PDB entry 5S5N | X-ray diffraction, 2.90 A resolution | chains B and E of the 6 polymer chains in the assembly

== Chain B ==
Protein: Tubulin beta-2B chain
Organism: Bos taurus
UniProt: Q6B856 (TBB2B_BOVIN); the author numbering skips numbers that UniProt does not, so the offset changes along the chain: 1-42 = UniProt 1-42; 45-360 = UniProt 43-358; 369-455 = UniProt 359-445
Chain sequence (445 residues; row label = number of the first residue in the row; note: 10 numbers in that range are skipped by the numbering (no residue carries them; nothing is unmodelled there)):
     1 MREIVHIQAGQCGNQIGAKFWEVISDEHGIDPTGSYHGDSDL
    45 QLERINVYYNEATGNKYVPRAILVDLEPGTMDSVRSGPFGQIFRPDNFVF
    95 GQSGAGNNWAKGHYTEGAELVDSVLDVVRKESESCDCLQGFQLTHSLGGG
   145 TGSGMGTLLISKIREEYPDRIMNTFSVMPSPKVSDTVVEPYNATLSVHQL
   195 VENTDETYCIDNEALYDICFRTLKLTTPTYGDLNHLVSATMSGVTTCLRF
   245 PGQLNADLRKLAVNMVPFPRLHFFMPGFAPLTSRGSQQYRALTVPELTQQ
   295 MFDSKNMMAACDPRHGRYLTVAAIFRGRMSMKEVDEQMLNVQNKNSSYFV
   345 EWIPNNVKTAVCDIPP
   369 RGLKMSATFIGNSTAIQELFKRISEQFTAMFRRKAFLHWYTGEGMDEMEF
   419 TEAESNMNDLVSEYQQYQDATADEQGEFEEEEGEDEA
Unresolved in the structure: 276-280, 438-455
Metal / ion sites: Mg2+: Gln11 (together with GDP); Ca2+ near Glu113 (its only coordinating residue here)
Residues lining bound ligands:
  - GDP (guanosine-5'-diphosphate): Gly10, Gln11, Cys12, Gln15, Ile16, Asn101, Ser140, Gly142, Gly143, Gly144, Thr145, Gly146, Ser147, Val171, Pro173, Val177, Asp179, Glu183, Asn206, Leu209, Tyr224, Leu227, Asn228
  - N-methyl-4-sulfamoylbenzamide (W0Y): Ala99, Gly100, Asn102, Lys105, Trp407
Curated features (UniProtKB/Swiss-Prot):
  - motif: Met1 to Ile4 (MREI motif)
  - binding site (GTP): Gln11, Glu71, Ser140, Gly144, Thr145, Gly146, Asn206, Asn228
  - binding site (Mg(2+)): Glu71
  - modified residue: Ser40 (Phosphoserine), Thr57 (Phosphothreonine), Lys60 (N6-acetyllysine), Ser174 (Phosphoserine), Thr287 (Phosphothreonine), Thr292 (Phosphothreonine), Arg320 (Omega-N-methylarginine), Glu448 (5-glutamyl polyglutamate)
  - cross-link (Glycyl lysine isopeptide (Lys-Gly)): Lys60 (interchain with G-Cter in ubiquitin), Lys326 (interchain with G-Cter in ubiquitin)

== Chain E ==
Protein: Stathmin-4
Organism: Rattus norvegicus
UniProt: P63043 (STMN4_RAT); residues 5-145 here correspond to UniProt positions 49-189 (UniProt number = residue number + 44)
Chain sequence (143 residues; numbered 3 to 145; the number before each row is that of its first residue):
     3 MADMEVIELNKCTSGQSFEVILKPPSFDGVPEFNASLPRRRDPSLEEIQK
    53 KLEAAEERRKYQEAELLKHLAEKREHEREVIQKAIEENNNFIKMAKEKLA
   103 QKMESNKENREAHLAAMLERLQEKDKHAEEVRKNKELKEEASR
Unresolved in the structure: 3-5, 28-43, 144-145
Sequence notes: initiating methionine (3); expression tag (4)
Curated features (UniProtKB/Swiss-Prot):
  - modified residue: Ser46 (Phosphoserine)

== Interface between chain B and chain E ==
Contacting residue pairs (24):
  His107(B) - Lys75(E)  hydrogen bond
  Tyr108(B) - His78(E)
  Tyr108(B) - Glu79(E)
  Tyr108(B) - Val82(E)  hydrophobic
  Tyr108(B) - Ile83(E)
  Leu152(B) - Glu79(E)
  Ser155(B) - Leu72(E)
  Ser155(B) - Lys75(E)
  Ser155(B) - Arg76(E)  hydrogen bond
  Lys156(B) - Arg76(E)
  Lys156(B) - Glu79(E)  salt bridge
  Arg158(B) - Leu68(E)
  Glu159(B) - Leu72(E)
  Glu159(B) - Arg76(E)  salt bridge
  Pro162(B) - Glu65(E)
  Gln193(B) - Lys75(E)
  Glu196(B) - His71(E)  salt bridge
  Glu411(B) - Val82(E)
  Glu411(B) - Ala86(E)
  Gly412(B) - Val82(E)
  Gly412(B) - Lys85(E)
  Gly412(B) - Ala86(E)
  Met413(B) - Lys85(E)
  Glu417(B) - His78(E)  salt bridge
Interface residues without a listed pair, chain B (18 interface residues in all): Thr109, Asn197, Thr409, Gly410
Interface residues without a listed pair, chain E (13 interface residues in all): Leu69

== Summary ==
The interface between chain B and chain E involves 18 residues on one side and 13 on the other; the contacts
include 2 hydrogen bonds and 4 salt bridges. Polar pairs include Lys156(B)-Glu79(E), Glu159(B)-Arg76(E) and
Glu196(B)-His71(E). Chain B binds GDP and N-methyl-4-sulfamoylbenzamide.
Here chain B is Tubulin beta-2B chain (Bos taurus) and chain E is Stathmin-4 (Rattus norvegicus). Entry 5S5N
(Tubulin-Z165170770-complex) was determined by X-ray diffraction (same publication as 5S4L, 5S4M, 5S4N, 5S4O,
5S4P, 5S4Q and 52 further entries).
